Entry 8FNG (electron microscopy, 2.20 A resolution); this record covers chains A and H of the 12 polymer chains in the assembly.

== Chain A (and H) ==
Protein: Lamina-associated polypeptide 2, isoform alpha, Integrase chimera
From: Homo sapiens
Notes: EC 2.7.7.-, 3.1.-.-; chain H of this document is another copy of the same molecule, construct and numbering; everything in this record applies to it too
UniProtKB: chimeric construct of P42166, P12497: residues -53 to -3 from P42166 (LAP2A_HUMAN) positions 50-100 (UniProt number = residue number + 103); residues 1-288 from P12497 positions 1148-1435 (UniProt number = residue number + 1147)
Amino-acid sequence (364 residues; numbered -75 to 288; the number before each row is that of its first residue; numbers below 1 keep their minus sign (Gly-75 is residue -75)):
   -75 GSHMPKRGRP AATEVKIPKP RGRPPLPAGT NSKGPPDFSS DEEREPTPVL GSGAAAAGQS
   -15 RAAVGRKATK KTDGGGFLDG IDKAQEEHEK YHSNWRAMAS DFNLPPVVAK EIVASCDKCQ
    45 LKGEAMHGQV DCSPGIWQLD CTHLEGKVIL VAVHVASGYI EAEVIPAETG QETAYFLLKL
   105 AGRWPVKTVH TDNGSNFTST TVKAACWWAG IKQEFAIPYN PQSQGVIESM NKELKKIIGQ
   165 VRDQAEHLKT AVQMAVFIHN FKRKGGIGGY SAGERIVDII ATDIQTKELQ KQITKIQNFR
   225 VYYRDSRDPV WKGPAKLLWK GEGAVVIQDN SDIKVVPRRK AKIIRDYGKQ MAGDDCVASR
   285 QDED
Not modelled in the structure: -75 to 0, 229-235, 269-288 (chain H: -75 to 1, 45-56, 140-148, 229-234, 271-288)
Differences from the reference sequence: expression tag (-75 to -54); conflict Gln-17 (Arg86 in P42166); linker (-2 to 0); engineered mutation Ala140 (Gly1287 in P12497)
Bound ions: Zn2+: His12, His16, Cys40, Cys43; Mg2+ site 1: Asp64, Asp116 (together with Dolutegravir); Mg2+ site 2: Asp64, Glu152 (together with Dolutegravir)
Ligand contacts: Dolutegravir (DLU; (4R,12aS)-N-(2,4-difluorobenzyl)-7-hydroxy-4-methyl-6,8-dioxo-3,4,6,8,12,12a-hexahydro-2H-pyrido[1',2':4,5]pyrazino[2,1-b][1,3]oxazine-9-carboxamide): Asp64, Cys65, Asp116, Asn117, Gly118, Tyr143, Pro145, Gln146, Glu152
Curated features (UniProtKB/Swiss-Prot):
  - modified residue: Thr-46 (Phosphothreonine), Ser-44 (Phosphoserine), Ser-37 (Phosphoserine), Ser-36 (Phosphoserine), Thr-29 (Phosphothreonine), Ser-24 (Phosphoserine), Arg-15 (Omega-N-methylarginine)
  - zinc finger: Asp3 to Gln44 (Integrase-type)
  - DNA-binding region: Phe223 to Asp270 (Integrase-type)
  - binding site (Zn(2+)): His12, His16, Cys40, Cys43
  - binding site (Mg(2+)): Asp64, Asp116, Glu152
Reported in the primary citation:
  - conformationally variable residues (side-chain flip): Gln148
  - mutagenesis - E138K: unchanged catalytic activity
  - mutagenesis - G140A (3- to 5-fold), Q148H (5- to 10-fold), Q148K (5- to 10-fold), Q148R (5- to 10-fold): decreased catalytic activity
  - catalytic residues: Glu152 (citing earlier work)

== Interface between chain A and chain H ==
Pairs across the interface - 9 pairs, chain A then chain H:
  Phe1(A) with Arg269(H)
  Lys14(A) with Trp131(H), hydrogen bond (side chain-backbone); Trp132(H), hydrogen bond (side chain-backbone)
  Tyr15(A) with Trp132(H), hydrogen bond (side chain-backbone); Ala133(H); Gly134(H)
  Ser24(A) with Lys215(H), hydrogen bond
  Asp25(A) with Lys215(H), salt bridge
  Asn27(A) with Thr218(H)
Interface residues without a listed pair, chain H (8 interface residues in all): Lys219

== Summary ==
6 residues of chain A face 8 of chain H across their interface, with 4 hydrogen bonds and 1 salt bridge. Polar
pairs include Asp25(A)-Lys215(H), Lys14(A)-Trp131(H) and Lys14(A)-Trp132(H). Chain A binds Dolutegravir. From
the paper: the catalytic residue Glu152(A); G140A, Q148H and Q148K of chain A, among others, reduce catalytic
activity; 5 substitutions were tested in all.
Chain A and chain H are both Lamina-associated polypeptide 2, isoform alpha, Integrase chimera (Homo sapiens);
the structure, Structure of G140A HIV-1 intasome with Dolutegravir bound, was determined by electron
microscopy (same publication as 8FND, 8FNH, 8FNJ, 8FNL, 8FNM, 8FNO, 8FNP and 8FNQ).
